Entry 3KOA (X-ray diffraction, 2.40 A resolution); this record covers chains A and B of the 3 polymer chains in the assembly.

== Chain A ==
Protein: 3D polymerase
Source organism: Foot-and-mouth disease virus - type C
Notes: EC 2.7.7.48
UniProt: Q9QCE3 (Q9QCE3_9PICO); residues 1-470 here correspond to UniProt positions 1858-2327 (UniProt number = residue number + 1857)
Chain sequence (476 residues; each row starts with the number of its first residue):
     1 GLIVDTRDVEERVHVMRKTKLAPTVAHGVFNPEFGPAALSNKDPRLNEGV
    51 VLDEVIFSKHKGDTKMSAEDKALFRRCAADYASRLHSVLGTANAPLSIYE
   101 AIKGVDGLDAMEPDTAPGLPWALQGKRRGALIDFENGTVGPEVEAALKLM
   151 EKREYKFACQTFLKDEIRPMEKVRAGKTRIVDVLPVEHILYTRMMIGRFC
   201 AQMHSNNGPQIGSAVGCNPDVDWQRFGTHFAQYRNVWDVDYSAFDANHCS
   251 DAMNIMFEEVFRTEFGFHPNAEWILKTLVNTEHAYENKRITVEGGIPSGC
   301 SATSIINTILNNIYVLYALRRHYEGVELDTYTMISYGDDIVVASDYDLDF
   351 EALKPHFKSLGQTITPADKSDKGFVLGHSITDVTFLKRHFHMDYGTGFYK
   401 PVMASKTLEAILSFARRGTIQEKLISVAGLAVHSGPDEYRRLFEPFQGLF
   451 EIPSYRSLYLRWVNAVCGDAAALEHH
Differences from the reference sequence: engineered mutation Ile-296 (Met2153 in Q9QCE3); expression tag (471-476)
Metal / ion sites: Mg2+ near Asp-238 (its only coordinating residue here)
Residues lining bound ligands: diphosphate (DPO): Phe-34, Glu-166, Ile-167, Arg-168, Pro-169, Arg-179, Lys-387
What the authors report for this chain:
  - binding site for diphosphate: Lys-387
  - conformationally variable residues (loop rearrangement, side-chain flip): Ser-298 to Gly-299, Ser-301, Thr-303
  - contacts within the chain: Cys-300/Thr-303 (backbone contact)
  - binding site for the 6-nt RNA strand (chain B): Ser-298, Gly-299, Cys-300, Ser-301
  - binding site for the 4-nt RNA strand: Ser-304
  - mutagenesis - M296I: unchanged catalytic activity on poly(A)-oligo(dT)15

== Chain B ==
Molecule: 6-nt RNA strand
Sequence (6 nucleotides; row label = number of the first residue in the row):
   903 AUGGGC

== How chain A and chain B interact ==
Pairs across the interface - 36 pairs, chain A then chain B:
  Gly-107(A) with G906(B), phosphate contact
  Leu-108(A) with G906(B), phosphate contact
  Asp-109(A) with G906(B), hydrogen bond to the phosphate
  Glu-112(A) with U904(B), phosphate contact
  Thr-115(A) with A903(B), phosphate contact; U904(B), hydrogen bond to the phosphate
  Ala-116(A) with A903(B), hydrogen bond to the phosphate
  Arg-128(A) with A903(B), phosphate contact; U904(B), salt bridge to the phosphate
  Lys-164(A) with A903(B), base contact
  Val-181(A) with A903(B), base contact
  Asp-182(A) with A903(B), sugar contact
  Val-183(A) with A903(B), sugar contact
  Leu-184(A) with A903(B), sugar contact
  Ile-189(A) with U904(B), sugar contact; G905(B), phosphate contact
  Arg-193(A) with G905(B), salt bridge to the phosphate
  His-204(A) with G905(B), phosphate contact; G906(B), salt bridge to the phosphate
  Val-215(A) with G905(B), sugar contact
  Gly-216(A) with G906(B), hydrogen bond to the sugar; G907(B), sugar contact
  Cys-217(A) with G906(B), hydrogen bond to the sugar; G907(B), sugar contact
  Asn-218(A) with G907(B), sugar contact
  Ser-298(A) with A903(B), hydrogen bond to the base; U904(B), sugar contact
  Gly-299(A) with A903(B), hydrogen bond to the base; U904(B), sugar contact
  Cys-300(A) with U904(B), hydrogen bond to the sugar
  Ser-301(A) with U904(B), hydrogen bond to the sugar; G905(B), hydrogen bond to the phosphate
  Ala-302(A) with U904(B), sugar contact
  Thr-303(A) with U904(B), sugar contact
  Tyr-336(A) with G905(B), base contact; G906(B), hydrogen bond to the sugar
Other interface residues (no listed pair), chain A (27 interface residues in all): Ser-304
Other interface residues (no listed pair), chain B (6 interface residues in all): C908

== Summary ==
27 residues of chain A and 6 residues of chain B are in contact; the contacts include 11 hydrogen bonds and 3
salt bridges. Polar pairs include Ser-298(A)/A903(B), Gly-299(A)/A903(B) and Gly-216(A)/G906(B). The paper
reports a binding site for the 6-nt RNA strand (chain B) at Ser-298(A), Gly-299(A) and Cys-300(A) among
others; M296I of chain A leaves catalytic activity on poly(A)-oligo(dT)15 unchanged.
Here chain A is 3D polymerase (Foot-and-mouth disease virus - type C) and chain B is a 6-nt RNA strand. Entry
3KOA (M296I mutant of foot-and-mouth disease virus RNA-polymerase in complex with a template- primer RNA and
GTP) was determined by X-ray diffraction together with 3KLV, 3KMQ, 3KMS and 3KNA from the same study.
